Entry 9HJO (X-ray diffraction, 2.40 A resolution); this record covers chains A and C of the 8 polymer chains in the assembly.

# Chain A (and C)
Name: Fanconi anemia group M protein
From: Homo sapiens
Notes: EC 3.6.4.13; chain C of this document is another copy of the same molecule, construct and numbering; everything in this record applies to it too
Reference sequence: Q8IYD8 (FANCM_HUMAN); residues 1815-2048 here = UniProt positions 1815-2048
Sequence (234 residues; row label = number of the first residue in the row):
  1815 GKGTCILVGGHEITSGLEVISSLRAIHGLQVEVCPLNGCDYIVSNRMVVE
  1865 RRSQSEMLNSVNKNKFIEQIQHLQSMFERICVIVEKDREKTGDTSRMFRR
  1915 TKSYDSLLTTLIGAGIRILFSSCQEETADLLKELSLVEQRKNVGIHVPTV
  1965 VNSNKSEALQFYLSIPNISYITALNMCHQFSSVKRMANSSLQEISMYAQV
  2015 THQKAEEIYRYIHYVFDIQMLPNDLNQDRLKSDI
Not modelled in the structure: 1815-1817, 1904-1912, 1963-1966, 2039-2048 (chain C: 1815-1817, 1904-1911, 1963-1966, 2039-2048)
Modified / non-standard residues: Cys1819, Cys1848, Cys1853, Cys1991 (s,S-(2-hydroxyethyl)thiocysteine; CME)
Curated features (UniProtKB/Swiss-Prot):
  - natural variant: Arg1931 to Ile2048 (deletion: In SPGF28; uncertain significance)
Reported in the primary citation:
  - mutagenesis - I1827D, I1827D/V1847D: unchanged binding to DNA
  - disease-associated variants - R1931*: decreased signaling
  - disease-associated variants - R1931*: decreased growth

# How chain A and chain C interact
Pairs across the interface (25; chain A residue first):
  Gly1824(A) - Ile1827(C)
  Ile1827(A) - Gly1824(C)
  Ile1827(A) - Val1847(C)
  Ile1827(A) - Cys1848(C)
  Ile1827(A) - Pro1849(C)
  Leu1831(A) - Val1847(C)
  Leu1831(A) - Cys1848(C)
  Ser1835(A) - Glu1846(C)
  Arg1838(A) - Arg1838(C)
  Glu1846(A) - Leu1831(C)
  Glu1846(A) - Ser1835(C)
  Val1847(A) - Ile1827(C)
  Val1847(A) - Leu1831(C)
  Val1847(A) - Val1847(C)  hydrophobic
  Cys1848(A) - Ile1827(C)
  Cys1848(A) - Leu1831(C)
  Pro1849(A) - Ile1827(C)
  Arg1902(A) - Ser1967(C)  hydrogen bond (side chain-backbone)
  Arg1902(A) - Ser1970(C)
  Glu1903(A) - Asn1968(C)  hydrogen bond
  Glu1903(A) - Glu1971(C)
  Ser1967(A) - Glu1832(C)
  Asn1968(A) - Glu1903(C)
  Ser1970(A) - Arg1902(C)
  Glu1971(A) - Glu1903(C)
Interface residues without a listed pair, chain A (17 interface residues in all): Val1845, Tyr1984
Interface residues without a listed pair, chain C (19 interface residues in all): Thr1828, Val1845, Tyr1984

# In short
17 residues of chain A and 19 residues of chain C are in contact, with 2 hydrogen bonds. Polar contacts
include Arg1902(A)-Ser1967(C) and Glu1903(A)-Asn1968(C). From the paper: R1931* of chain A reduces signaling;
R1931* of chain A reduces growth.
Chain A and chain C are both Fanconi anemia group M protein (Homo sapiens); the structure, FANCM-FAAP24-dsDNA
complex, was determined by X-ray diffraction together with 9EL5 from the same study.
